3D8F - chain A; structure by X-ray diffraction, 2.70 A resolution.

Chain A:
Protein: Amyloid beta A4 precursor protein-binding family B member 1
From: Homo sapiens
Notes: fragment: Phosphotyrosine binding domain 1
UniProt: O00213 (APBB1_HUMAN); residue numbers follow UniProt; this construct covers 366-505
Chain sequence (148 residues; row label = number of the first residue in the row):
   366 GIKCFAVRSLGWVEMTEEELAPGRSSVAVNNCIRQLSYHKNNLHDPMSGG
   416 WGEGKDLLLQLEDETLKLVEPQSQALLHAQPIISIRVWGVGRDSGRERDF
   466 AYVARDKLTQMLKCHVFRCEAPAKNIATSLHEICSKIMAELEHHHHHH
Not modelled in the structure: 405-419, 508-513
Sequence notes: expression tag (506-513)
Swiss-Prot annotation at these positions:
  - modified residue: Ser-459 (Phosphoserine)
  - mutagenesis: Tyr-403 (Y403F: No effect on phosphorylation by ABL1), Ser-459 (S459A: Loss of PKC-mediated phosphorylation; S459E: Increased activation of the RAC1-ARF6 axis), Tyr-467 (Y467F: No effect on phosphorylation by ABL1)
What the authors report for this chain:
  - binding site for phosphate ion: Arg-451, Arg-470
  - contacts within the chain: Glu-382/Arg-451 (salt bridge)

Summary:
UniProt lists 3 mutagenesis sites. From the paper: a binding site for phosphate ion at Arg-451 and Arg-470;
contacts within the chain involving Glu-382 and Arg-451.
Chain A is Amyloid beta A4 precursor protein-binding family B member 1 (Homo sapiens); the structure, Crystal
structure of the human Fe65-PTB1 domain with bound phosphate (trigonal crystal form), was determined by X-ray
diffraction (same publication as 3D8D and 3D8E).
